Entry 6UF5 (X-ray diffraction, 2.80 A resolution); this record covers chain A.

Chain A:
Protein: Polyisoprenyl-teichoic acid--peptidoglycan teichoic acid transferase TagT
Source organism: Bacillus subtilis (strain 168)
Notes: EC 2.7.8.-
Reference sequence: Q7WY78 (TAGT_BACSU); numbering as in UniProt (aligned over 46-322)
Chain sequence (304 residues; each row starts with the number of its first residue):
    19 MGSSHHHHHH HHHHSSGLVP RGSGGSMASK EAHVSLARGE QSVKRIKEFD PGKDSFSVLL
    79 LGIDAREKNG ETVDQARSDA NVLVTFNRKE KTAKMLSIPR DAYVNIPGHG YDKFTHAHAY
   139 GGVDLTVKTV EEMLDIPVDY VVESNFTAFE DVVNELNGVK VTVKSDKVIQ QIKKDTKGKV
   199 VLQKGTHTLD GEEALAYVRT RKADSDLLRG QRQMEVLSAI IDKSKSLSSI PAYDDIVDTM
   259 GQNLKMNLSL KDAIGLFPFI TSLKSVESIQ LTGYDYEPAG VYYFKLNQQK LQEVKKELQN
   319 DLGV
Not modelled in the structure: 19-51, 83-93, 246-260
Sequence notes: initiating methionine (19); expression tag (20-45)
Reported in the primary citation:
  - catalytic residues: R118 (from molecular simulation)

In short:
From the paper: the catalytic residue R118.
Chain A is Polyisoprenyl-teichoic acid--peptidoglycan teichoic acid transferase TagT (Bacillus subtilis
(strain 168)); the structure, Crystal structure of B. subtilis TagT, was determined by X-ray diffraction
together with 6UEX, 6UF3 and 6UF6 from the same study.
